Entry 7ADV (X-ray diffraction, 2.65 A resolution); this record covers chains A and B of the 4 polymer chains in the assembly.

Chain A (and B):
Protein: Integrase
Source organism: Human spumaretrovirus
Notes: EC 2.7.7.49, 2.7.7.7, 3.1.26.4, 3.4.23.-, 2.7.7.-, 3.1.-.-; chain B of this document is another copy of the same molecule, construct and numbering; everything in this record applies to it too
UniProt: P14350 (POL_FOAMV); residues 3-392 here correspond to UniProt positions 754-1143 (UniProt number = residue number + 751)
Sequence (395 residues; row label = number of the first residue in the row; numbers below 1 keep their minus sign (Gly-2 is residue -2)):
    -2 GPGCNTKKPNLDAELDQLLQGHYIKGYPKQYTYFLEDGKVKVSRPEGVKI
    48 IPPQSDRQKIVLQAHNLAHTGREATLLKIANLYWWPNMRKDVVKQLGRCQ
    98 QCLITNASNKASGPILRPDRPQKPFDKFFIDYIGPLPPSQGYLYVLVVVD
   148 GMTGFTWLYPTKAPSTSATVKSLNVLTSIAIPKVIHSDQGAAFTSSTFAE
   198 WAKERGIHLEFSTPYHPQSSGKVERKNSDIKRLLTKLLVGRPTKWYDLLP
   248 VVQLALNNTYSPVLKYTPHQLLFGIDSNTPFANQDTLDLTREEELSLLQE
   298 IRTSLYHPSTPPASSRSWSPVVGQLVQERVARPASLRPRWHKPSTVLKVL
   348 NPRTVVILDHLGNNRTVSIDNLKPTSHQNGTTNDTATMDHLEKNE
Unresolved in the structure: -2 to 8, 376-392 (chain B: -2 to 115, 298-392)
Sequence notes: expression tag (-2 to 2); variant Ser217 (Gly968 in P14350), Gly218 (Ser969 in P14350)
Ion coordination: Zn2+: His62, His66, Cys96, Cys99; Mg2+ site 1: Asp128, Asp185 (together with insti xz447); Mg2+ site 2: Asp128, Glu221 (together with insti xz447)
Small-molecule neighbours: insti xz447 (R7N; 4-azanyl-N-[[2,4-bis(fluoranyl)phenyl]methyl]-6-[2-(2-morpholin-4-ylethylsulfonyl)ethyl]-1-oxidanyl-2-oxidanylidene-1,8-naphthyridine-3-carboxamide): Asp128, Tyr129, Asp185, Gln186, Gly187, Ala188, Pro211, Tyr212, Pro214, Gln215, Glu221, Arg329, Arg362

How chain A and chain B interact:
Residue-residue contacts (66; chain A residue first):
  Pro121(A) with Ile272(B)
  Phe122(A) with Phe270(B), hydrophobic; Asn275(B), hydrogen bond (backbone-side chain)
  Phe152(A) with Ile176(B), hydrophobic
  Trp154(A) with Ile176(B)
  Asn171(A) with Pro247(B)
  Thr174(A) with Leu251(B)
  Ser175(A) with Pro247(B); Gln250(B); Leu251(B)
  Ile176(A) with Phe152(B), hydrophobic; Phe270(B), hydrophobic
  Ala177(A) with Leu251(B); His266(B)
  Ile178(A) with Leu251(B), hydrophobic; Asn275(B), hydrogen bond (backbone-side chain); Thr276(B)
  Pro179(A) with Asn275(B)
  Lys180(A) with Asn275(B), hydrogen bond
  Pro247(A) with Ser175(B)
  Gln250(A) with Ser175(B), hydrogen bond (side chain-backbone); Ile176(B)
  Leu251(A) with Thr174(B); Ser175(B); Ile178(B), hydrophobic
  His266(A) with Phe122(B); Ile176(B)
  Leu269(A) with Leu269(B); Phe270(B), hydrophobic
  Phe270(A) with Phe122(B), hydrophobic; Leu269(B), hydrophobic; Phe270(B), hydrophobic
  Ile272(A) with Lys120(B); Phe122(B)
  Asp273(A) with Phe122(B)
  Ser274(A) with Phe122(B); Ala177(B); Ile178(B), hydrogen bond (side chain-backbone)
  Asn275(A) with Ile178(B), hydrogen bond (backbone-backbone); Pro179(B), hydrogen bond (side chain-backbone); Lys180(B); Arg202(B); Gly203(B), hydrogen bond (side chain-backbone)
  Thr283(A) with Lys120(B), hydrogen bond (backbone-side chain)
  Leu284(A) with Arg117(B); Pro118(B); Lys120(B)
  Asp285(A) with Arg117(B), salt bridge; Pro118(B)
  Leu286(A) with Pro118(B); Lys120(B), hydrogen bond (backbone-side chain)
  Thr287(A) with Lys120(B)
  Arg288(A) with Lys120(B); Pro121(B); Met149(B); Leu268(B), hydrogen bond (side chain-backbone); Leu269(B), hydrogen bond (side chain-backbone)
  Glu289(A) with Tyr263(B)
  Glu291(A) with Lys120(B), salt bridge
  Leu292(A) with Gln267(B); Leu268(B); Gly271(B)
  Gln296(A) with Gly271(B), hydrogen bond (side chain-backbone)
  Arg299(A) with Phe270(B), hydrogen bond (side chain-backbone); Gly271(B); Ile272(B)
Interface residues without a listed pair, chain A (37 interface residues in all): Lys120, Arg202, Thr276, Leu295
Interface residues without a listed pair, chain B (33 interface residues in all): Gln119, Trp154, Ile204, Asn254

Summary:
Chain A and chain B form an interface of 37 and 33 residues respectively, with 14 hydrogen bonds and 2 salt
bridges. Among the polar pairs are Asp285(A)-Arg117(B), Glu291(A)-Lys120(B) and Phe122(A)-Asn275(B). Bound to
chain A: insti xz447.
Chain A and chain B are both Integrase (Human spumaretrovirus); the structure, Crystal structure of the
Prototype Foamy Virus (PFV) intasome in complex with magnesium and the INSTI ..., was determined by X-ray
diffraction, deposited together with 7ADU.
